Entry 7OEF (X-ray diffraction, 2.03 A resolution); this record covers chains A and B.

== Chain A ==
Name: N6-adenosine-methyltransferase catalytic subunit
From: Homo sapiens
Notes: EC 2.1.1.348
UniProt: Q86U44 (MTA70_HUMAN); residue numbers follow UniProt; this construct covers 354-580
Chain sequence (246 residues; each row starts with the number of its first residue):
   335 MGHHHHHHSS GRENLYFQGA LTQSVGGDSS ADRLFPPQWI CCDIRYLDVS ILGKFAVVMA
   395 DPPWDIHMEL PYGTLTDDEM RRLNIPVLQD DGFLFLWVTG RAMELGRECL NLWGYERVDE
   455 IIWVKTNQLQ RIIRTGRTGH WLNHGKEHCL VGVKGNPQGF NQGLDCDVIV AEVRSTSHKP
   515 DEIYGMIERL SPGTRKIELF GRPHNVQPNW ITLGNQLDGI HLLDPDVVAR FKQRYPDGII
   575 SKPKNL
Not modelled in the structure: 335-367, 401-405, 468-473, 577-580
Differences from the reference sequence: initiating methionine (335); expression tag (336-353)
Ligand contacts: VAT (4-(2-azaspiro[3.4]octan-2-ylmethyl)-N-[[(3R)-3-oxidanyl-1-[6-[(phenylmethyl)amino]pyrimidin-4-yl]piperidin-3-yl]methyl]benzamide): Cys376, Asp377, Ile378, Arg379, Asp395, Pro396, Pro397, Tyr406, Gly407, Thr408, Leu409, Trp431, Trp457, Glu481, Ser511, His512, Lys513, Phe534, Gly535, Arg536, Gly548, Asn549, Gln550

== Chain B ==
Name: N6-adenosine-methyltransferase non-catalytic subunit
From: Homo sapiens
UniProt: Q9HCE5 (MET14_HUMAN); residues 107-395 here = UniProt positions 107-395
Chain sequence (290 residues; numbered 106 to 395; the number before each row is that of its first residue):
   106 MLKGTQSLNP HNDYCQHFVD TGHRPQNFIR DVGLADRFEE YPKLRELIRL KDELIAKSNT
   166 PPMYLQADIE AFDIRELTPK FDVILLEPPL EEYYRETGIT ANEKCWTWDD IMKLEIDEIA
   226 APRSFIFLWC GSGEGLDLGR VCLRKWGYRR CEDICWIKTN KNNPGKTKTL DPKAVFQRTK
   286 EHCLMGIKGT VKRSTDGDFI HANVDIDLII TEEPEIGNIE KPVEIFHIIE HFCLGRRRLH
   346 LFGRDSTIRP GWLTVGPTLT NSNYNAETYA SYFSAPNSYL TGCTEEIERL
Not modelled in the structure: 106-116, 138-149, 201-208, 271-274, 296-308
Differences from the reference sequence: initiating methionine (106)
Disulfide bonds: Cys338-Cys388

== Interface between chain A and chain B ==
Contacting residue pairs (100):
  Phe427(A) with Val280(B), hydrophobic
  Phe429(A) with Phe281(B), hydrophobic
  Gly434(A) with Arg255(B), hydrogen bond (backbone-side chain)
  Met437(A) with Arg245(B); Arg255(B); Asp258(B)
  Glu438(A) with Arg245(B), salt bridge; Arg249(B); Arg255(B), salt bridge
  Arg441(A) with Leu241(B); Asp242(B), salt bridge; Arg245(B)
  Glu450(A) with Lys278(B), salt bridge
  Arg451(A) with Gly238(B), hydrogen bond (side chain-backbone); Leu241(B); Asp242(B), salt bridge
  Val452(A) with Lys278(B); Val280(B), hydrophobic; Arg283(B), hydrogen bond (backbone-side chain)
  Asp453(A) with Ala279(B); Val280(B), hydrogen bond (side chain-backbone); Phe281(B), hydrogen bond (side chain-backbone); Arg283(B), salt bridge
  Glu454(A) with Leu241(B); Lys285(B), hydrogen bond (backbone-side chain); His287(B)
  Ile455(A) with Phe281(B), hydrophobic
  Ile456(A) with Cys260(B), hydrophobic; Ile262(B), hydrophobic; Lys285(B)
  Val458(A) with Ile262(B), hydrophobic
  Gln464(A) with Tyr119(B); Phe133(B); Ile134(B); Arg135(B), hydrogen bond (backbone-backbone)
  Ile466(A) with Ile134(B), hydrophobic; Ile315(B), hydrophobic
  His474(A) with Glu257(B), hydrogen bond (backbone-side chain)
  Trp475(A) with Phe230(B), hydrophobic; Glu257(B), hydrogen bond (backbone-side chain); Met290(B), hydrophobic; Phe337(B); Leu339(B), hydrophobic
  Leu476(A) with Glu257(B), hydrogen bond (backbone-side chain); Ile259(B), hydrophobic; Asp310(B); Ile311(B); Phe337(B), hydrophobic
  Asn477(A) with Asp310(B), hydrogen bond (backbone-backbone); Ile311(B); Asp312(B), hydrogen bond (backbone-backbone)
  His478(A) with Glu257(B), salt bridge; Ile311(B); Asp312(B)
  Gly479(A) with Ile311(B); Asp312(B), hydrogen bond (backbone-side chain); Leu313(B)
  Lys480(A) with Asp258(B), hydrogen bond (side chain-backbone); Cys260(B); Asp312(B), salt bridge; Leu313(B)
  His482(A) with Asp258(B)
  Gln496(A) with Pro277(B); Ala279(B), hydrogen bond (side chain-backbone); Val280(B)
  Gly497(A) with Val280(B), hydrogen bond (backbone-backbone); Gln282(B)
  Leu498(A) with Phe123(B); Val124(B)
  Asp499(A) with Cys120(B); Val124(B); Phe281(B); Gln282(B), hydrogen bond (backbone-backbone)
  Cys500(A) with Phe123(B), hydrophobic; Arg129(B); Pro130(B); Phe281(B); Gln282(B); Thr284(B)
  Asp501(A) with Gln282(B), hydrogen bond (backbone-backbone); Arg283(B); Thr284(B), hydrogen bond (side chain-backbone); Lys285(B), salt bridge
  Val502(A) with Pro130(B); Gln131(B); Thr284(B)
  Ile503(A) with Cys120(B), hydrophobic
  Val504(A) with Tyr119(B); Pro130(B); Gln131(B); Ile134(B), hydrophobic
  Glu516(A) with Asn117(B); Asp118(B); Cys120(B)
  Met520(A) with Cys120(B), hydrophobic; Phe281(B), hydrophobic
  Arg523(A) with Cys120(B); Gln121(B); Val124(B)
  Leu524(A) with Val280(B), hydrophobic
Interface residues without a listed pair, chain A (42 interface residues in all): Arg435, Leu463, Arg465, Ile467, Val485
Interface residues without a listed pair, chain B (49 interface residues in all): Val137, Glu239, Cys256, Ile292, Val309, Ile333

== Overview ==
The interface between chain A and chain B involves 42 residues on one side and 49 on the other, with 19
hydrogen bonds and 9 salt bridges. Among the polar pairs are Glu438(A)-Arg245(B), Glu438(A)-Arg255(B) and
Arg441(A)-Asp242(B). Ligands of chain A: compound VAT.
Here chain A is N6-adenosine-methyltransferase catalytic subunit and chain B is N6-adenosine-methyltransferase
non-catalytic subunit, both from Homo sapiens. Entry 7OEF (Crystal structure of the human METTL3-METTL14
complex with compound UOZ038) was determined by X-ray diffraction together with 7NHG, 7NHI, 7NHJ, 7NHV, 7NI7,
7NI8 and 11 further entries from the same study.
